PDB entry 3GE8 | X-ray diffraction, 2.19 A resolution | chains A and E of the 8 polymer chains in the assembly

== Chain A ==
Name: Toluene-4-monooxygenase system protein A
Organism: Pseudomonas mendocina
Notes: EC 1.14.13.-
UniProt: Q6Q8Q7 (Q6Q8Q7_PSEME); residues 1-500 here = UniProt positions 1-500
Chain sequence (500 residues; row label = number of the first residue in the row):
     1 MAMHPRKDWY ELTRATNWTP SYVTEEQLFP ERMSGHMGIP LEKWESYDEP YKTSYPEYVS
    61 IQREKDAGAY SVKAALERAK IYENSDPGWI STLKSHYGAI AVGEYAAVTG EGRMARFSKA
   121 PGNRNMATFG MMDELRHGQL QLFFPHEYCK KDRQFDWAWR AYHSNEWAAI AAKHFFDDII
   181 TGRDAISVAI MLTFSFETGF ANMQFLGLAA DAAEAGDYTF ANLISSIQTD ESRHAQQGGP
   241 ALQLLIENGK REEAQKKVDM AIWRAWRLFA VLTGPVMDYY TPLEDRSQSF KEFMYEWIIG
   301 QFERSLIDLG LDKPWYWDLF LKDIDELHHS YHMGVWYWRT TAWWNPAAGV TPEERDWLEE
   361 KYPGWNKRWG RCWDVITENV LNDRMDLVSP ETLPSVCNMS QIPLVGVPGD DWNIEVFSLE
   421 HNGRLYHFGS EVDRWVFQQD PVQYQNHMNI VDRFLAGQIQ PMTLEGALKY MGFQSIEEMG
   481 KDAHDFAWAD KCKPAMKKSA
Disordered / not traced: 1, 493-500
Differences from the reference sequence: engineered mutation Ala201 (Thr in Q6Q8Q7)
Bound ions: Fe ion site 1: Glu104, Glu134, His137 (together with acetate ion); Fe ion site 2: Glu134, Glu197, Glu231, His234 (together with acetate ion)

== Chain E ==
Name: Toluene-4-monooxygenase system protein D
Organism: Pseudomonas mendocina
Notes: EC 1.14.13.-
UniProt: Q00459 (TMOD_PSEME); residue numbers follow UniProt; this construct covers 1-103
Chain sequence (103 residues; row label = number of the first residue in the row):
     1 MSTLADQALH NNNVGPIIRA GDLVEPVIET AEIDNPGKEI TVEDRRAYVR IAAEGELILT
    61 RKTLEEQLGR PFNMQELEIN LASFAGQIQA DEDQIRFYFD KTM
Disordered / not traced: 1

== Interface between chain A and chain E ==
Contacting residue pairs (78; chain A residue first):
  Arg6(A) with Gln75(E), hydrogen bond
  Lys7(A) with Glu92(E)
  Pro50(A) with Ile88(E)
  Tyr51(A) with Glu78(E); Leu81(E); Phe84(E), hydrophobic; Ile88(E), hydrophobic
  Lys52(A) with Gln75(E), hydrogen bond (backbone-side chain)
  Thr53(A) with Gln75(E)
  Glu57(A) with Gln75(E)
  Ile61(A) with Gln75(E); Ile79(E), hydrophobic
  Gln62(A) with Glu78(E)
  Glu64(A) with Ile79(E)
  Lys65(A) with Glu78(E), salt bridge
  Asn202(A) with Ser83(E)
  Leu206(A) with Tyr48(E); Ala82(E), hydrophobic; Ser83(E)
  Ala209(A) with Ala47(E)
  Ala210(A) with Arg45(E); Ala47(E)
  Ala213(A) with Ala47(E), hydrophobic
  Glu214(A) with Arg46(E), salt bridge
  Asn222(A) with Arg19(E), hydrogen bond (backbone-side chain)
  Ser225(A) with Arg19(E), hydrogen bond; Ala82(E)
  Ser226(A) with Arg19(E)
  Gln228(A) with Ala82(E)
  Thr229(A) with Arg19(E); Glu78(E), hydrogen bond (side chain-backbone); Ile79(E); Leu81(E); Ala82(E)
  Ser232(A) with Ala82(E), hydrogen bond (side chain-backbone); Ser83(E); Phe84(E)
  Arg233(A) with Glu78(E), salt bridge
  Gln236(A) with Phe84(E)
  Gln288(A) with Arg45(E)
  Phe293(A) with Tyr48(E)
  Tyr295(A) with Leu4(E), hydrophobic; Ala5(E), hydrophobic; Ala8(E), hydrophobic
  Glu296(A) with Tyr48(E), hydrogen bond; Arg50(E), salt bridge
  Trp297(A) with Ile17(E), hydrophobic; Tyr48(E), hydrogen bond; Arg50(E); Ser83(E)
  Ile299(A) with Ala5(E); Ala8(E), hydrophobic; Leu9(E)
  Gly300(A) with Ala8(E); Asn11(E), hydrogen bond (backbone-side chain)
  Gln301(A) with Ile17(E); Arg50(E), hydrogen bond; Ser83(E), hydrogen bond; Phe84(E), hydrogen bond (side chain-backbone)
  Glu303(A) with Leu9(E)
  Arg304(A) with Leu9(E); Asn11(E), hydrogen bond (side chain-backbone); Asn12(E), hydrogen bond; Phe99(E); Lys101(E), hydrogen bond (side chain-backbone); Met103(E)
  Ile307(A) with Leu9(E), hydrophobic; Lys101(E); Met103(E), hydrophobic
  Asp308(A) with Gln87(E); Phe99(E); Asp100(E), hydrogen bond (side chain-backbone); Lys101(E), hydrogen bond (side chain-backbone)
  Leu309(A) with Gln87(E)
  Lys313(A) with Leu9(E)
  Trp317(A) with Leu9(E), hydrophobic
  Leu321(A) with Ser2(E); Ala5(E), hydrophobic
Also at the interface, not in a pair above, chain A (46 interface residues in all): Gly207, Asp230, Ser287, Lys291, Gly310
Also at the interface, not in a pair above, chain E (34 interface residues in all): Asp6, Glu76, Asn80, Ala85, Ala90, Thr102

== Summary ==
The interface between chain A and chain E involves 46 residues on one side and 34 on the other, with 17
hydrogen bonds and 4 salt bridges. Among the polar pairs are Lys65(A)-Glu78(E), Glu214(A)-Arg46(E) and
Arg233(A)-Glu78(E). Glu104(A), Glu134(A) and His137(A) coordinate Fe ion site 1.
Chain A is Toluene-4-monooxygenase system protein A and chain E is Toluene-4-monooxygenase system protein D,
both from Pseudomonas mendocina; the structure, Toluene 4-monooxygenase HD T201A diferric, resting state
complex, was determined by X-ray diffraction, deposited together with 3GE3.
